Entry 5XLZ (X-ray diffraction, 2.30 A resolution); this record covers chains B and E of the 6 polymer chains in the assembly.

[Chain B]
Molecule: Tubulin beta-2B chain
Organism: Bos taurus
Reference sequence: Q6B856 (TBB2B_BOVIN); residue numbers follow UniProt; this construct covers 1-445
Sequence (445 residues; numbered 1 to 445; the number before each row is that of its first residue):
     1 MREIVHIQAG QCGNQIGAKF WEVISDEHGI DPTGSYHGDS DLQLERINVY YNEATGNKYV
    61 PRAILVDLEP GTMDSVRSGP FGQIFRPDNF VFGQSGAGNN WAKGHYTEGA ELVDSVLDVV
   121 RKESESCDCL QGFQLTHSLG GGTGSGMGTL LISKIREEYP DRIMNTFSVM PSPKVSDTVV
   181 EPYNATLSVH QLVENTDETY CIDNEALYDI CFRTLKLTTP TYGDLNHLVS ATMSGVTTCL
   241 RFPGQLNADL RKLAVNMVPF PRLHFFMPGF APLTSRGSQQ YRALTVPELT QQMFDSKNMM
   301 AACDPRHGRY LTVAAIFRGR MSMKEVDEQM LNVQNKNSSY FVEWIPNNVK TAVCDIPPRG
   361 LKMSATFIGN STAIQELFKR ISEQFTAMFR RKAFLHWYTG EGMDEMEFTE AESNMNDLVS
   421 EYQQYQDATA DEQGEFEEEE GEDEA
Disordered / not traced: 1, 429-445
Curated features (UniProtKB/Swiss-Prot):
  - motif: Met-1 to Ile-4 (MREI motif)
  - binding site (GTP): Gln-11, Glu-69, Ser-138, Gly-142, Thr-143, Gly-144, Asn-204, Asn-226
  - binding site (Mg(2+)): Glu-69
  - modified residue: Ser-40 (Phosphoserine), Thr-55 (Phosphothreonine), Lys-58 (N6-acetyllysine), Ser-172 (Phosphoserine), Thr-285 (Phosphothreonine), Thr-290 (Phosphothreonine), Arg-318 (Omega-N-methylarginine), Glu-438 (5-glutamyl polyglutamate)
  - cross-link (Glycyl lysine isopeptide (Lys-Gly)): Lys-58 (interchain with G-Cter in ubiquitin), Lys-324 (interchain with G-Cter in ubiquitin)

[Chain E]
Molecule: Stathmin-4
Organism: Rattus norvegicus
Reference sequence: P63043 (STMN4_RAT); residues 5-145 here correspond to UniProt positions 49-189 (UniProt number = residue number + 44)
Sequence (143 residues; row label = number of the first residue in the row):
     3 MADMEVIELN KCTSGQSFEV ILKPPSFDGV PEFNASLPRR RDPSLEEIQK KLEAAEERRK
    63 YQEAELLKHL AEKREHEREV IQKAIEENNN FIKMAKEKLA QKMESNKENR EAHLAAMLER
   123 LQEKDKHAEE VRKNKELKEE ASR
Disordered / not traced: 3-5, 29-43, 142-145
Differences from the reference sequence: expression tag (3-4)
Curated features (UniProtKB/Swiss-Prot):
  - modified residue: Ser-46 (Phosphoserine)

[Chain B / chain E interface]
Residue-residue contacts - 26 pairs, chain B then chain E:
  His-105(B) / Lys-75(E)  hydrogen bond
  Tyr-106(B) / His-78(E)  hydrogen bond
  Tyr-106(B) / Glu-79(E)
  Tyr-106(B) / Val-82(E)  hydrophobic
  Tyr-106(B) / Ile-83(E)
  Leu-150(B) / Glu-79(E)
  Ser-153(B) / Leu-72(E)
  Ser-153(B) / Lys-75(E)
  Ser-153(B) / Arg-76(E)  hydrogen bond
  Lys-154(B) / Arg-76(E)
  Lys-154(B) / Glu-79(E)  salt bridge
  Arg-156(B) / Leu-68(E)
  Arg-156(B) / Leu-72(E)
  Glu-157(B) / Leu-69(E)
  Glu-157(B) / Leu-72(E)
  Glu-157(B) / Arg-76(E)  salt bridge
  Gln-191(B) / Lys-75(E)
  Glu-194(B) / His-71(E)  salt bridge
  Thr-399(B) / Glu-89(E)
  Glu-401(B) / Val-82(E)
  Glu-401(B) / Ala-86(E)
  Gly-402(B) / Val-82(E)
  Gly-402(B) / Lys-85(E)
  Gly-402(B) / Ala-86(E)
  Asp-404(B) / Lys-85(E)  salt bridge
  Glu-407(B) / His-78(E)  salt bridge
Other interface residues (no listed pair), chain B (18 interface residues in all): Thr-107, Pro-160, Gly-400, Met-403
Other interface residues (no listed pair), chain E (14 interface residues in all): Glu-65

[In short]
The interface between chain B and chain E involves 18 residues on one side and 14 on the other, with 3
hydrogen bonds and 5 salt bridges. Polar contacts include Lys-154(B)/Glu-79(E), Glu-157(B)/Arg-76(E) and
Glu-194(B)/His-71(E).
Chain B is Tubulin beta-2B chain (Bos taurus) and chain E is Stathmin-4 (Rattus norvegicus); the structure,
The crystal structure of tubulin complexed with a benzylidene derivative of 9(10H)-anthracenone, was
determined by X-ray diffraction.
